Entry 5NIK (electron microscopy, 3.30 A resolution); this record covers chains A and F of the 11 polymer chains in the assembly.

[Chain A]
Protein: Outer membrane protein TolC
Organism: Escherichia coli (strain K12)
UniProt: P02930 (TOLC_ECOLI); residues 1-471 here correspond to UniProt positions 23-493 (UniProt number = residue number + 22)
Sequence (479 residues; row label = number of the first residue in the row):
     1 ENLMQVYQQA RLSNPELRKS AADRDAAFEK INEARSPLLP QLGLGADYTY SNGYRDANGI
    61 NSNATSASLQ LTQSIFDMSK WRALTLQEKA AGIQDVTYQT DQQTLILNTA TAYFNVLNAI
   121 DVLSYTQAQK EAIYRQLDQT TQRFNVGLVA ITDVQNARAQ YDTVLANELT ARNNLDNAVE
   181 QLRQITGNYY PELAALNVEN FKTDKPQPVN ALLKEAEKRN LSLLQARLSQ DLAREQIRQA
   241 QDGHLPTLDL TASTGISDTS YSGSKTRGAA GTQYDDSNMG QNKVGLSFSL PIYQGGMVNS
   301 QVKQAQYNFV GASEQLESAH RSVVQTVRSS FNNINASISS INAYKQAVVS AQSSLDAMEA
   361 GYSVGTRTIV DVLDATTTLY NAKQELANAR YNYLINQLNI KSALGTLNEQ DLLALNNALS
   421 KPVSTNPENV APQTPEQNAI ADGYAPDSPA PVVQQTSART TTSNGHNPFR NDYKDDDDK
Disordered / not traced: 429-479
Differences from the reference sequence: conflict Leu169 (Val191 in P02930); expression tag (472-479)

[Chain F]
Protein: Macrolide export protein MacA
Organism: Escherichia coli (strain K12)
UniProt: P75830 (MACA_ECOLI); residues 1-371 here = UniProt positions 1-371
Sequence (371 residues; each row starts with the number of its first residue):
     1 MKKRKTVKKR YVIALVIVIA GLITLWRILN APVPTYQTLI VRPGDLQQSV LATGKLDALR
    61 KVDVGAQVSG QLKTLSVAIG DKVKKDQLLG VIDPEQAENQ IKEVEATLME LRAQRQQAEA
   121 ELKLARVTYS RQQRLAQTQA VSQQDLDNAA TEMAVKQAQI GTIDAQIKRN QASLDTAKTN
   181 LDYTRIVAPM AGEVTQITTL QGQTVIAAQQ APNILTLADM SAMLVKAQVS EADVIHLKPG
   241 QKAWFTVLGD QLTRYEGQIK DVLPTPEKVN DAIFYYARFE VPNPNGLLRL DMTAQVHIQL
   301 TDVKNVLTIP LSALGDPVGD NRYKVKLLRN GETREREVTI GARNDTDVEI VKGLEAGDEV
   361 VIGEAKPGAA Q
Disordered / not traced: 1-31
Differences from the reference sequence: conflict Gln139 (Lys in P75830), Asn148 (Thr in P75830), Gln251 (Pro in P75830)
Reported in the primary citation:
  - mutagenesis - Q209A: unchanged growth in response to erythromycin

[How chain A and chain F interact]
Pairs across the interface (8):
  Gly147(A) - Ser142(F)  hydrogen bond (backbone-side chain)
  Gly147(A) - Gln143(F)  hydrogen bond (backbone-backbone)
  Gly147(A) - Gln144(F)
  Leu148(A) - Val141(F)
  Leu148(A) - Ser142(F)  hydrogen bond (backbone-side chain)
  Leu148(A) - Gln144(F)
  Val149(A) - Ser142(F)
  Ala150(A) - Val141(F)  hydrophobic
Also at the interface, not in a pair above, chain A (6 interface residues in all): Phe144, Ile151
Also at the interface, not in a pair above, chain F (5 interface residues in all): Gln139

[Overview]
Chain A and chain F form an interface of 6 and 5 residues respectively, with 3 hydrogen bonds. Polar pairs
include Gly147(A)-Ser142(F), Leu148(A)-Ser142(F) and Gly147(A)-Gln143(F). The paper reports that Q209A of
chain F leaves growth in response to erythromycin unchanged.
Chain A is Outer membrane protein TolC and chain F is Macrolide export protein MacA, both from Escherichia
coli (strain K12); the structure, Structure of the MacAB-TolC ABC-type tripartite multidrug efflux pump, was
determined by electron microscopy (same publication as 5NIL).
